PDB entry 1ZR2 | X-ray diffraction, 3.90 A resolution | chains X and A of the 8 polymer chains in the assembly

# Chain X
Molecule: Tcagtgtccgataatttat
Sequence (19 nucleotides; row label = number of the first residue in the row):
     1 TCAGTGTCCGATAATTTAT

# Chain A
Molecule: Transposon gamma-delta resolvase
Source organism: Escherichia coli
Reference sequence: P03012 (TNR1_ECOLI); residues 1-183 here = UniProt positions 1-183
Chain sequence (183 residues; numbered 1 to 183; the number before each row is that of its first residue):
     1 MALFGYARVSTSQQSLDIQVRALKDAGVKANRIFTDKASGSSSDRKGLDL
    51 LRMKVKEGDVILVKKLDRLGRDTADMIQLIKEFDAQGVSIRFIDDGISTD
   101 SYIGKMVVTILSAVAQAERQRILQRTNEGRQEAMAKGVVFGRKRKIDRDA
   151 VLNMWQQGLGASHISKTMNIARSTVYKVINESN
Construct notes: engineered mutation Ala2 (Arg in P03012), Lys56 (Glu in P03012), Ser101 (Gly in P03012), Tyr102 (Glu in P03012), Ile103 (Met in P03012), Gln124 (Glu in P03012)
Curated features (UniProtKB/Swiss-Prot):
  - DNA-binding region: Ala161 to Asn180 (H-T-H motif)
  - active site: Ser10 (O-(5'-phospho-DNA)-serine intermediate)

# Chain X / chain A interface
Residue-residue contacts (28; chain X residue first):
  DT5(X) - Gly160(A)  phosphate contact
  DT5(X) - Ser162(A)  hydrogen bond to the phosphate
  DT5(X) - Arg172(A)  base contact
  DT5(X) - Tyr176(A)  sugar contact
  DG6(X) - Trp155(A)  phosphate contact
  DG6(X) - Arg172(A)  hydrogen bond to the base
  DG6(X) - Tyr176(A)  hydrogen bond to the phosphate
  DT7(X) - Arg172(A)  base contact
  DT7(X) - Asn180(A)  hydrogen bond to the phosphate
  DC8(X) - Ser173(A)  base contact
  DA13(X) - Arg142(A)  hydrogen bond to the sugar
  DA14(X) - Arg142(A)  sugar contact
  DT15(X) - Gly141(A)  sugar contact
  DT15(X) - Arg142(A)  sugar contact
  DT15(X) - Lys143(A)  hydrogen bond to the phosphate
  DT15(X) - Lys145(A)  salt bridge to the phosphate
  DT16(X) - Val139(A)  sugar contact
  DT16(X) - Lys143(A)  salt bridge to the phosphate
  DT17(X) - Thr126(A)  sugar contact
  DT17(X) - Gly129(A)  phosphate contact
  DT17(X) - Arg130(A)  sugar contact
  DT17(X) - Val138(A)  phosphate contact
  DT17(X) - Phe140(A)  sugar contact
  DA18(X) - Arg125(A)  phosphate contact
  DA18(X) - Thr126(A)  hydrogen bond to the base
  DA18(X) - Gly129(A)  phosphate contact
  DT19(X) - Ile122(A)  sugar contact
  DT19(X) - Arg125(A)  salt bridge to the phosphate
Also at the interface, not in a pair above, chain X (12 interface residues in all): DC9
Also at the interface, not in a pair above, chain A (21 interface residues in all): Ala133, Ala161

# Summary
The interface between chain X and chain A involves 12 residues on one side and 21 on the other, with 7
hydrogen bonds and 3 salt bridges. Polar contacts include DG6(X)-Arg172(A), DA18(X)-Thr126(A) and
DA13(X)-Arg142(A). Curated annotation (UniProt) lists active-site residue Ser10(A) on chain A.
Chain X is Tcagtgtccgataatttat and chain A is Transposon gamma-delta resolvase (Escherichia coli); the
structure, Structure of a Synaptic gamma-delta Resolvase Tetramer Covalently Linked to two Cleaved DNAs, was
determined by X-ray diffraction, deposited together with 1ZR4.
